PDB entry 8YDB | electron microscopy, 3.40 A resolution | chains C and I of the 12 polymer chains in the assembly

[Chain C]
Molecule: 60-nt crRNA
Source organism: Selenomonas sp
Sequence (60 nucleotides; numbered 1 to 60; the number before each row is that of its first residue):
     1 UUUAGAAGGAGAAGUCAUUUAAUAAGGCCACUGUUAAAAAGUGUACCGCC
    51 GGAUAGGCGG

[Chain I]
Protein: Cas7f
Source organism: Selenomonas sp
Amino-acid sequence (335 residues; row label = number of the first residue in the row):
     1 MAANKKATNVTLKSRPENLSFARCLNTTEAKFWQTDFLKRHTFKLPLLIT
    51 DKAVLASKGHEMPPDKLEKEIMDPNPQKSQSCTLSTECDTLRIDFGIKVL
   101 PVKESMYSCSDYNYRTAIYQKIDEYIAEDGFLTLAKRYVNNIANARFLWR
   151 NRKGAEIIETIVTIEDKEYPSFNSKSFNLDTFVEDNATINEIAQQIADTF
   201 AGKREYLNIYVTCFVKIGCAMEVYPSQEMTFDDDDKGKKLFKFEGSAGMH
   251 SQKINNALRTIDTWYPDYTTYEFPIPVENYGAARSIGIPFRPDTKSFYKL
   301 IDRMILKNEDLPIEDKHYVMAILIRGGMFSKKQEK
Not modelled in the structure: 1-11

[Interface between chain C and chain I]
Residue-residue contacts (40):
  A4(C) with Asn18(I), base contact; Tyr107(I), sugar contact
  G5(C) with Ser20(I), hydrogen bond to the sugar; Phe21(I), hydrogen bond to the sugar; Ala22(I), phosphate contact; Gly327(I), hydrogen bond to the sugar; Met328(I), base contact
  A6(C) with Ala22(I), phosphate contact; Arg23(I), salt bridge to the phosphate; Arg325(I), sugar contact; Gly326(I), sugar contact; Gly327(I), sugar contact; Met328(I), base contact
  A7(C) with Arg23(I), salt bridge to the phosphate; Gln252(I), sugar contact
  G8(C) with Trp149(I), base contact; Lys253(I), hydrogen bond to the base; Asn256(I), hydrogen bond to the phosphate; Arg259(I), salt bridge to the phosphate; Arg284(I), salt bridge to the phosphate; Ser285(I), base contact
  G9(C) with Ser226(I), phosphate contact; Gln227(I), hydrogen bond to the sugar; Glu228(I), base contact; Met229(I), base contact; Phe231(I), base contact; His250(I), salt bridge to the phosphate; Gln252(I), phosphate contact
  A10(C) with Ser226(I), phosphate contact; Gln227(I), hydrogen bond to the base; Lys253(I), phosphate contact
  G11(C) with Arg150(I), salt bridge to the phosphate; Gln227(I), phosphate contact; Lys238(I), salt bridge to the phosphate
  A12(C) with Arg150(I), salt bridge to the phosphate
  A13(C) with Val54(I), base contact; Leu55(I), sugar contact; Ala56(I), base contact
  G14(C) with Leu55(I), sugar contact
  U15(C) with Leu55(I), base contact
Also at the interface, not in a pair above, chain I (34 interface residues in all): Ala53, Gln77, Ser79, Ser108, Tyr224, Asn255

[In short]
The interface between chain C and chain I involves 12 residues on one side and 34 on the other; the contacts
include 7 hydrogen bonds and 8 salt bridges. Polar contacts include G8(C)-Lys253(I), A10(C)-Gln227(I) and
G5(C)-Ser20(I).
Here chain C is a 60-nt crRNA and chain I is Cas7f, both from Selenomonas sp. Entry 8YDB (Type I-FHNH
Cascade-dsDNA intermediate complex) was determined by electron microscopy, deposited together with 8YEO, 8YH9
and 8YHA.
